Entry 6MV1 (X-ray diffraction, 2.15 A resolution); this record covers chain A.

# Chain A
Protein: Cytochrome b5 reductase 4
From: Homo sapiens
Notes: EC 1.6.2.2; fragment: CS-b5R domains (residues 164-521)
UniProtKB: Q7L1T6 (NB5R4_HUMAN); numbering as in UniProt (aligned over 164-521)
Amino-acid sequence (367 residues; row label = number of the first residue in the row):
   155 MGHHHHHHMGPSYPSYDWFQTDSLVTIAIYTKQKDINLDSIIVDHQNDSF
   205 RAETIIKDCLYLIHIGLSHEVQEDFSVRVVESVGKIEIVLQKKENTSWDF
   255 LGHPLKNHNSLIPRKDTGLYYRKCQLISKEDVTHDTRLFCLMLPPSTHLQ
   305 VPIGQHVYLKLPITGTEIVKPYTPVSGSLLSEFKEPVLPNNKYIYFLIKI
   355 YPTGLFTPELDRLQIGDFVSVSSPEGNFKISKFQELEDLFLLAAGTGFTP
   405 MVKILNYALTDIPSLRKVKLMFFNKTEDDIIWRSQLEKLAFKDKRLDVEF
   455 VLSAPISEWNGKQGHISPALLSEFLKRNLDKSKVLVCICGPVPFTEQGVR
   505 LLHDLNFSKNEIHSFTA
Not modelled in the structure: 155-165, 521
Differences from the reference sequence: initiating methionine (155); expression tag (156-163)
Residues lining bound ligands:
  - FAD (flavin-adenine dinucleotide): His310, Lys324, Pro325, Tyr326, Thr327, Leu351, Ile352, Lys353, Tyr355, Thr357, Gly358, Leu359, Phe360, Thr361, Pro362, Thr400, Thr403, Thr520
  - NAD (nicotinamide-adenine-dinucleotide): Thr327, Lys353, Tyr355, Ala398, Gly399, Thr400, Gly401, Thr403, Pro404, Phe427, Asn428, Lys429, Ser457, Gly468, His469, Ile470, Cys493, Gly494, Pro495, Pro497, Phe498, Phe519, Thr520

# Summary
Ligands of chain A: flavin-adenine dinucleotide and NAD.
Chain A is Cytochrome b5 reductase 4 (Homo sapiens); the structure, 2.15A resolution structure of the CS-b5R
domains of human Ncb5or (NAD+ form), was determined by X-ray diffraction together with 6MV2 from the same
study.
